PDB entry 4BTS | X-ray diffraction, 3.70 A resolution | chains C2 and CA of the 143 polymer chains in the assembly

Chain C2:
Molecule: 40S ribosomal protein S8
Organism: Tetrahymena thermophila
UniProtKB: E6PBS6 (E6PBS6_TETTH); residues 1-208 here = UniProt positions 1-208
Sequence (208 residues; numbered 1 to 208; the number before each row is that of its first residue):
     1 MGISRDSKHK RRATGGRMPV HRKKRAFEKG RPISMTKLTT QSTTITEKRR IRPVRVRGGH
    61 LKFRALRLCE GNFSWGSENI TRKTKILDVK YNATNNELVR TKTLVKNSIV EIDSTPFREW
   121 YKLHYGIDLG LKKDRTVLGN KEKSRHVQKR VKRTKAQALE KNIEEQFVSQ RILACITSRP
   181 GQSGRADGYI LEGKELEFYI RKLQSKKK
Unresolved in the structure: 1

Chain CA:
Molecule: 18S ribosomal RNA
Organism: Tetrahymena thermophila
Sequence (1753 nucleotides; row label = number of the first residue in the row):
     1 AACCUGGUUG AUCCUGCCAG UUACAUAUGC UUGUCUUAAA UAUUAACCCA UGCAUGUGCC
    61 AGUUCAGUAU UGAACAGCGA AACUGCGAAU GGCUCAUUAA AACAGUUAUA GUUUAUUUGA
   121 UAAUUAAAGA UUACAUGGAU AACCGAGCUA AUUGUUGGGC UAAUACAUGC UUAAAAUUCC
   181 GUGUCCUGCG ACCGGAACGU AUUUAUUAGA UAUUAGACCA AUCGCAGCAA UGUGAUUGAG
   241 AUGAAUCAAA GUAACUGAUC GGAUCGAGGU UUACCUCGAU AAAUCAUCUA AGUUUCUGCC
   301 CUAUCAGCUC UCGAUGGUAG UGUAUUGGAC UACCAUGGCA GUCACGGGUA ACGGAGAAUU
   361 AGGGUUCGAU UCCGGAGAAG GAGCCUGAGA AACGGCUACU ACAACUACGG UUCGGCAGCA
   421 GGGAAGAAAA UUGGCCAAUC CUAAUUCAGG GAGCCAGUGA CAAGAAAUAG CAAGCUGGGA
   481 AACUUACGUU UCUACGGCAU UGAAAUGAGA ACAGUGUAAA UCUCUUAGCG AGGAACAAUU
   541 GGAGGGCAAG UCAUGGUGCC AGCAGCCGCG GUAAUUCCAG CUCCAAUAGC GUAUAUUAAA
   601 GUUGUUGCAG UUAAAAAGCU CGUAGUUGAA CUUCUGUUCA GGUUCAUUUC GAUUCGUCGU
   661 GUGAAACUGG ACAUACGUUU GCAAACUAAA AUCGGCCUUC ACUGGUUCGA CUUAGGGAGU
   721 AAACAUUUUA CUGUGAAAAA AUUAGAGUGU UCCAGGCAGG UUUUAGCCCG AAUACAUUAG
   781 CAUGGAAUAA UGGAAUAGGA CUAAGUCCAU UUUAUUGGUU CUUGGAUUUG GUAAUGAUUA
   841 AUAGGGACAG UUGGGGGCAU UAGUAUUUAA UAGUCAGAGG UGAAAUUCUU GGAUUUAUUA
   901 AGGACUAACU AAUGCGAAAG CAUUUGCCAA AGAUGUUUUC AUUAAUCAAG AACGAAAGUU
   961 AGGGGAUCAA AGACGAUCAG AUACCGUCGU AGUCUUAACU AUAAACUAUA CCGACUCGGG
  1021 AUCGGCUGGA AUAAAUGUCC AGUCGGCACC GUAUGAGAAA UCAAAGUCUU UGGGUUCUGG
  1081 GGGAAGUAUG GUACGCAAGU CUGAAACUUA AAGGAAUUGA CGGAACAGCA CACCAGAAGU
  1141 GGAACCUGCG GCUUAAUUUG ACUCAACACG GGGAAACUCA CGAGCGCAAG ACAGAGAAGG
  1201 GAUUGACAGA UUGAGAGCUC UUUCUUGAUU CUUUGGGUGG UGGUGCAUGG CCGUUCUUAG
  1261 UUGGUGGAGU GAUUUGUCUG GUUAAUUCCG UUAACGAACG AGACCUUAAC CUGCUAACUA
  1321 GUCUGCUUGU AAAUAACAGG UUGUACUUCU UAGAGGGACU AUUGUGCAAU AAGCCAAUGG
  1381 AAGUUUAAGG CAAUAACAGG UCUGUGAUGC CCCUAGACGU GCUCGGCCGC ACGCGCGUUA
  1441 CAAUGACUGG CGCAAAAAGU AUUUCCUGUC CUGGGAAGGU ACGGGUAAUC UUAUUAAUAC
  1501 CAGUCGUGUU AGGGAUAGUU CUUUGGAAUU GUGGAUCUUG AACGAGGAAU UUCUAGUAAG
  1561 UGCAAGUCAU CAGCUUGCGU UGAUUAUGUC CCUGCCGUUU GUACACACCG CCCGUCGCUU
  1621 GUAGUAACGA AUGGUCUGGU GAACCUUCUG GACUGCGACA GCAAUGUUGC GGAAAAAUAA
  1681 GUAAACCCUA CCAUUUGGAA CAACAAGAAG UCGUAACAAG GUAUCUGUAG GUGAACCUGC
  1741 AGAUGGAUCA UUA
Unresolved in the structure: 683-718
Bound ions: Mg2+ site 1 near A81 (its only coordinating residue here); Mg2+ site 2 near G353 (its only coordinating residue here); Mg2+ site 3 near C608 (its only coordinating residue here); Mg2+ site 4 near A613 (its only coordinating residue here); Mg2+ site 5: A629, A630; Mg2+ site 6 near G986 (its only coordinating residue here); Mg2+ site 7 near U1052 (its only coordinating residue here); Mg2+ site 8: G1419, U1420; Mg2+ site 9 near C1428 (its only coordinating residue here)

Interface between chain C2 and chain CA:
Contacting residue pairs (190; chain C2 residue first):
  Gly2(C2) with G383(CA), phosphate contact; C384(CA), hydrogen bond to the phosphate; U1682(CA), hydrogen bond to the sugar
  Ser4(C2) with A329(CA), hydrogen bond to the sugar
  Arg5(C2) with U323(CA), hydrogen bond to the sugar; U325(CA), hydrogen bond to the base; U326(CA), hydrogen bond to the base; G327(CA), hydrogen bond to the base; A329(CA), sugar contact
  Asp6(C2) with A329(CA), sugar contact
  Ser7(C2) with G327(CA), base contact
  Lys8(C2) with A101(CA), hydrogen bond to the phosphate; A102(CA), salt bridge to the phosphate
  His9(C2) with A329(CA), hydrogen bond to the phosphate; C330(CA), salt bridge to the phosphate
  Lys10(C2) with G313(CA), hydrogen bond to the phosphate; A314(CA), salt bridge to the phosphate; U315(CA), salt bridge to the phosphate; G328(CA), hydrogen bond to the sugar; A329(CA), sugar contact; C330(CA), salt bridge to the phosphate
  Arg11(C2) with U309(CA), hydrogen bond to the phosphate; C310(CA), salt bridge to the phosphate; A314(CA), hydrogen bond to the phosphate; U315(CA), phosphate contact
  Arg12(C2) with A99(CA), phosphate contact; A100(CA), hydrogen bond to the phosphate; A101(CA), salt bridge to the phosphate
  Ala13(C2) with U315(CA), phosphate contact; G338(CA), hydrogen bond to the sugar
  Thr14(C2) with C308(CA), base contact; G338(CA), hydrogen bond to the base; C339(CA), sugar contact; A344(CA), phosphate contact; C345(CA), hydrogen bond to the phosphate
  Gly15(C2) with U309(CA), sugar contact
  Gly16(C2) with C345(CA), phosphate contact; G346(CA), phosphate contact
  Arg17(C2) with G346(CA), hydrogen bond to the phosphate; G1634(CA), hydrogen bond to the sugar; U1635(CA), sugar contact
  Met18(C2) with A101(CA), phosphate contact
  Pro19(C2) with U98(CA), phosphate contact; A99(CA), phosphate contact; A101(CA), sugar contact
  His21(C2) with U97(CA), base contact; U98(CA), hydrogen bond to the sugar; A101(CA), hydrogen bond to the sugar; A102(CA), sugar contact; A376(CA), phosphate contact; G377(CA), phosphate contact
  Arg22(C2) with U293(CA), salt bridge to the phosphate; A376(CA), salt bridge to the phosphate; G377(CA), phosphate contact
  Lys23(C2) with G377(CA), hydrogen bond to the phosphate; A378(CA), salt bridge to the phosphate; A382(CA), salt bridge to the phosphate; A392(CA), salt bridge to the phosphate
  Lys24(C2) with G383(CA), salt bridge to the phosphate; A391(CA), base contact; U1682(CA), hydrogen bond to the phosphate; A1683(CA), salt bridge to the phosphate
  Arg25(C2) with A376(CA), salt bridge to the phosphate; G377(CA), salt bridge to the phosphate; A391(CA), salt bridge to the phosphate
  Ala26(C2) with A390(CA), sugar contact; A391(CA), hydrogen bond to the base
  Phe27(C2) with G292(CA), phosphate contact; A324(CA), base contact; A390(CA), phosphate contact
  Lys29(C2) with U323(CA), sugar contact; G387(CA), base contact; A391(CA), base contact
  Gly30(C2) with G322(CA), sugar contact
  Arg31(C2) with G322(CA), hydrogen bond to the sugar; U323(CA), salt bridge to the phosphate; A324(CA), salt bridge to the phosphate
  Pro32(C2) with C1645(CA), base contact; U1646(CA), sugar contact
  Ile33(C2) with U321(CA), sugar contact; G322(CA), phosphate contact
  Ser34(C2) with G322(CA), hydrogen bond to the phosphate
  Arg49(C2) with U256(CA), phosphate contact; G257(CA), salt bridge to the phosphate
  Arg50(C2) with C1648(CA), salt bridge to the phosphate; U1649(CA), salt bridge to the phosphate
  Ile51(C2) with A258(CA), hydrogen bond to the base
  Arg52(C2) with U1647(CA), salt bridge to the phosphate; C1648(CA), salt bridge to the phosphate
  Pro53(C2) with A258(CA), base contact
  Arg55(C2) with G387(CA), hydrogen bond to the base; A388(CA), salt bridge to the phosphate; G389(CA), salt bridge to the phosphate
  Val56(C2) with A324(CA), phosphate contact
  Arg57(C2) with U113(CA), sugar contact; A324(CA), hydrogen bond to the phosphate; G389(CA), hydrogen bond to the phosphate; A390(CA), salt bridge to the phosphate
  Gly58(C2) with U113(CA), phosphate contact; U114(CA), phosphate contact; A388(CA), phosphate contact; G389(CA), hydrogen bond to the phosphate
  Gly59(C2) with A388(CA), sugar contact
  His60(C2) with U114(CA), salt bridge to the phosphate
  Lys62(C2) with U323(CA), salt bridge to the phosphate; A324(CA), salt bridge to the phosphate; U325(CA), salt bridge to the phosphate
  Phe63(C2) with A258(CA), base contact
  Arg64(C2) with G322(CA), phosphate contact; U323(CA), salt bridge to the phosphate
  Leu66(C2) with U1647(CA), phosphate contact; C1648(CA), phosphate contact
  Arg67(C2) with C1648(CA), phosphate contact; U1649(CA), salt bridge to the phosphate
  Asn72(C2) with A254(CA), hydrogen bond to the base; C255(CA), hydrogen bond to the sugar
  Ser74(C2) with U204(CA), base contact; A205(CA), hydrogen bond to the sugar
  Asn79(C2) with A205(CA), base contact; U206(CA), sugar contact; G251(CA), base contact; U252(CA), hydrogen bond to the base; A253(CA), sugar contact
  Ile80(C2) with A253(CA), sugar contact
  Thr81(C2) with A253(CA), hydrogen bond to the sugar; A254(CA), hydrogen bond to the sugar
  Arg82(C2) with A253(CA), phosphate contact; A254(CA), salt bridge to the phosphate
  Lys83(C2) with A254(CA), sugar contact; C255(CA), sugar contact; U256(CA), salt bridge to the phosphate
  Ala93(C2) with A319(CA), sugar contact
  Thr94(C2) with A319(CA), hydrogen bond to the base; G320(CA), sugar contact; U331(CA), base contact; A332(CA), hydrogen bond to the sugar
  Asn95(C2) with A332(CA), sugar contact
  Val105(C2) with G320(CA), phosphate contact; U321(CA), phosphate contact
  Lys106(C2) with G320(CA), salt bridge to the phosphate; U321(CA), hydrogen bond to the phosphate
  Asn107(C2) with A319(CA), phosphate contact; G320(CA), phosphate contact
  Leu123(C2) with C180(CA), sugar contact; G181(CA), phosphate contact
  His124(C2) with C180(CA), salt bridge to the phosphate
  Asn140(C2) with U182(CA), hydrogen bond to the base
  Lys141(C2) with U182(CA), base contact; G183(CA), salt bridge to the phosphate
  Lys143(C2) with C186(CA), hydrogen bond to the base; U187(CA), base contact
  Ser144(C2) with U182(CA), sugar contact; G183(CA), hydrogen bond to the phosphate
  Arg145(C2) with G181(CA), base contact; G183(CA), hydrogen bond to the base; U184(CA), hydrogen bond to the base; C185(CA), base contact; C186(CA), base contact; G190(CA), base contact; A191(CA), base contact; C192(CA), base contact
  His146(C2) with G181(CA), base contact; U182(CA), sugar contact; G183(CA), hydrogen bond to the base
  Gln148(C2) with C186(CA), base contact; U187(CA), hydrogen bond to the base
  Lys149(C2) with G181(CA), salt bridge to the phosphate; C189(CA), base contact
  Arg150(C2) with G181(CA), salt bridge to the phosphate
  Lys152(C2) with U187(CA), base contact; C189(CA), salt bridge to the phosphate
  Arg153(C2) with C180(CA), salt bridge to the phosphate; C189(CA), hydrogen bond to the base
  Thr177(C2) with U204(CA), phosphate contact; A205(CA), phosphate contact
  Ser178(C2) with U203(CA), sugar contact
  Arg179(C2) with U321(CA), salt bridge to the phosphate; G322(CA), hydrogen bond to the base; U323(CA), hydrogen bond to the base
  Gly181(C2) with G322(CA), phosphate contact
  Gln182(C2) with G322(CA), phosphate contact; U323(CA), phosphate contact
  Ser183(C2) with U203(CA), sugar contact
  Arg185(C2) with U202(CA), hydrogen bond to the base; U203(CA), hydrogen bond to the sugar; C255(CA), hydrogen bond to the base; U256(CA), sugar contact
  Asp187(C2) with U203(CA), hydrogen bond to the sugar; U204(CA), sugar contact
  Gly188(C2) with U204(CA), sugar contact
Other interface residues (no listed pair), chain C2 (86 interface residues in all): Ile3, Val20, Gly76, Pro180, Tyr189
Other interface residues (no listed pair), chain CA (85 interface residues in all): G188, G347, G381, G1681

In short:
86 residues of chain C2 face 85 of chain CA across their interface; the contacts include 54 hydrogen bonds and
43 salt bridges. Polar pairs include Arg5(C2)-U325(CA), Arg5(C2)-U326(CA) and Arg5(C2)-G327(CA). The Mg2+ site
5 is built by A629(CA) and A630(CA).
Chain C2 is 40S ribosomal protein S8 and chain CA is 18S ribosomal RNA, both from Tetrahymena thermophila; the
structure, The crystal structure of the eukaryotic 40S ribosomal subunit in complex with EIF1 and EIF1A, was
determined by X-ray diffraction.
